Entry 1LT3 (X-ray diffraction, 2.00 A resolution); this record covers chains F and A of the 6 polymer chains in the assembly.

Chain F:
Protein: Heat-labile enterotoxin
Source organism: Escherichia coli
Notes: fragment: holotoxin; engineered mutation(s): N40C, G166C
UniProtKB: P32890 (ELBP_ECOLI); residues 1-103 here correspond to UniProt positions 22-124 (UniProt number = residue number + 21)
Amino-acid sequence (103 residues; row label = number of the first residue in the row):
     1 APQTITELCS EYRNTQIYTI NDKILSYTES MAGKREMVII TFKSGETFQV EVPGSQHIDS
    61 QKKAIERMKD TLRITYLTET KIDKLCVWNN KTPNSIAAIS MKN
Disulfides: Cys9-Cys86

Chain A:
Protein: Heat-labile enterotoxin
Source organism: Escherichia coli
Notes: fragment: holotoxin
UniProtKB: P06717 (ELAP_ECOLI); residues 1-240 here correspond to UniProt positions 19-258 (UniProt number = residue number + 18)
Amino-acid sequence (240 residues; row label = number of the first residue in the row):
     1 NGDRLYRADS RPPDEIKRSG GLMPRGHNEY FDRGTQMNIC LYDHARGTQT GFVRYDDGYV
    61 STSLSLRSAH LAGQSILSGY STYYIYVIAT APNMFNVNDV LGVYSPHPYE QEVSALGGIP
   121 YSQIYGWYRV NFGVIDERLH RNREYRDRYY RNLNIAPAED GYRLACFPPD HQAWREEPWI
   181 HHAPQGCGNS SRTITGDTCN EETQNLSTIY LREYQSKVKR QIFSDYQSEV DIYNRIRDEL
Not modelled in the structure: 1-3, 189-195, 237-240
Construct notes: engineered mutation Cys40 (Asn58 in P06717), Cys166 (Gly184 in P06717)
Disulfides: Cys40-Cys166, Cys187-Cys199
UniProt features mapped onto this chain:
  - active site: Glu112

Chain F / chain A interface:
Contacting residue pairs (17):
  Lys62(F) - Tyr233(A)
  Lys63(F) - Asp231(A)  salt bridge
  Glu66(F) - Tyr233(A)
  Asp70(F) - Glu229(A)
  Arg73(F) - Gln227(A)
  Arg73(F) - Glu229(A)  salt bridge
  Ile74(F) - Ser224(A)
  Tyr76(F) - Arg220(A)  hydrogen bond (backbone-side chain)
  Leu77(F) - Arg220(A)  hydrogen bond (backbone-side chain)
  Thr78(F) - Arg220(A)
  Thr78(F) - Gln221(A)  hydrogen bond (backbone-side chain)
  Thr78(F) - Ser224(A)
  Glu79(F) - Tyr149(A)  hydrogen bond
  Glu79(F) - Lys217(A)  salt bridge
  Glu79(F) - Arg220(A)
  Asn103(F) - Arg148(A)
  Asn103(F) - Arg151(A)
Interface residues without a listed pair, chain A (13 interface residues in all): Val230, Ile232

In short:
11 residues of chain F face 13 of chain A across their interface; the contacts include 4 hydrogen bonds and 3
salt bridges. Polar pairs include Lys63(F)-Asp231(A), Arg73(F)-Glu229(A) and Glu79(F)-Lys217(A). UniProt lists
active-site residue Glu112(A) on chain A.
Here chain F is Heat-labile enterotoxin and chain A is Heat-labile enterotoxin, both from Escherichia coli.
Entry 1LT3 (Heat-labile enterotoxin double mutant N40C/G166C) was determined by X-ray diffraction.
